Entry 9C3E (electron microscopy, 3.50 A resolution); this record covers chains A and X of the 9 polymer chains in the assembly.

Chain A:
Molecule: TCRa
Source organism: Homo sapiens
Sequence (272 residues; numbered 1 to 272; the number before each row is that of its first residue):
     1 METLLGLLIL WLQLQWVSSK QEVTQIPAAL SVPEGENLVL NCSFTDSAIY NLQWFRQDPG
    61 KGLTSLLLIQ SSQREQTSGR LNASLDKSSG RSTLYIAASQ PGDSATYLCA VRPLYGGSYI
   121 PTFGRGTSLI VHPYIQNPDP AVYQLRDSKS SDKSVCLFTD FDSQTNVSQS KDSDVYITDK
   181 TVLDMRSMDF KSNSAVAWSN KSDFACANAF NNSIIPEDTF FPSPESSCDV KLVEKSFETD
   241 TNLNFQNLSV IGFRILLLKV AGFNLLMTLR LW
Not modelled in the structure: 1-20
Cystine bridges: Cys42-Cys109, Cys156-Cys206
Covalent attachments: N-acetylglucosamine (NAG) linked to Asn41, Asn82, Asn166, Asn200, Asn211
Reported in the primary citation:
  - mutagenesis - S104C/V182C: decreased signaling in response to peptide pulsed COS7-A2 cells
  - mutagenesis - S104C/V182C: unchanged signaling in response to PMA/IMY

Chain X:
Molecule: T-cell surface glycoprotein CD3 zeta chain
Source organism: Homo sapiens
UniProt: P20963 (CD3Z_HUMAN); residues 1-164 here = UniProt positions 1-164
Sequence (164 residues; row label = number of the first residue in the row):
     1 MKWKALFTAA ILQAQLPITE AQSFGLLDPK LCYLLDGILF IYGVILTALF LRVKFSRSAD
    61 APAYQQGQNQ LYNELNLGRR EEYDVLDKRR GRDPEMGGKP QRRKNPQEGL YNELQKDKMA
   121 EAYSEIGMKG ERRRGKGHDG LYQGLSTATK DTYDALHMQA LPPR
Not modelled in the structure: 1-21, 50-164

Interface between chain A and chain X:
Residue-residue contacts - 20 pairs, chain A then chain X:
  Glu234(A) with Gln22(X), hydrogen bond (backbone-side chain)
  Lys235(A) with Gln22(X), hydrogen bond (backbone-backbone)
  Phe237(A) with Gln22(X); Ser23(X), hydrogen bond (backbone-backbone); Phe24(X), hydrophobic
  Glu238(A) with Ser23(X)
  Thr239(A) with Ser23(X), hydrogen bond (side chain-backbone); Phe24(X), hydrogen bond (side chain-backbone); Gly25(X); Leu27(X)
  Asn244(A) with Leu26(X); Leu27(X)
  Asn247(A) with Leu26(X), hydrogen bond (side chain-backbone); Leu27(X)
  Leu248(A) with Leu26(X), hydrophobic
  Arg254(A) with Cys32(X), hydrogen bond; Leu35(X); Asp36(X), salt bridge
  Ile255(A) with Leu35(X), hydrophobic
  Leu258(A) with Ile38(X), hydrophobic
Also at the interface, not in a pair above, chain A (13 interface residues in all): Leu243, Ile251

In short:
13 residues of chain A face 10 of chain X across their interface; the contacts include 7 hydrogen bonds and 1
salt bridge. Polar contacts include Arg254(A)-Asp36(X), Glu234(A)-Gln22(X) and Thr239(A)-Ser23(X). From the
paper: S104C/V182C of chain A reduce signaling in response to peptide pulsed COS7-A2 cells; S104C/V182C of
chain A leave signaling in response to PMA/IMY unchanged.
Here chain A is TCRa and chain X is T-cell surface glycoprotein CD3 zeta chain, both from Homo sapiens. Entry
9C3E (TCR - CD3 complex bound to HLA) was determined by electron microscopy, deposited together with 9BBC.
